PDB entry 7QN8 | electron microscopy, 3.10 A resolution | chains A and K of the 8 polymer chains in the assembly

Chain A:
Protein: Gamma-aminobutyric acid receptor subunit beta-3
From: Homo sapiens
UniProtKB: P28472 (GBRB3_HUMAN); residues -24 to 448 here correspond to UniProt positions 1-473 (UniProt number = residue number + 25)
Amino-acid sequence (473 residues; each row starts with the number of its first residue; numbers below 1 keep their minus sign (Met-24 is residue -24)):
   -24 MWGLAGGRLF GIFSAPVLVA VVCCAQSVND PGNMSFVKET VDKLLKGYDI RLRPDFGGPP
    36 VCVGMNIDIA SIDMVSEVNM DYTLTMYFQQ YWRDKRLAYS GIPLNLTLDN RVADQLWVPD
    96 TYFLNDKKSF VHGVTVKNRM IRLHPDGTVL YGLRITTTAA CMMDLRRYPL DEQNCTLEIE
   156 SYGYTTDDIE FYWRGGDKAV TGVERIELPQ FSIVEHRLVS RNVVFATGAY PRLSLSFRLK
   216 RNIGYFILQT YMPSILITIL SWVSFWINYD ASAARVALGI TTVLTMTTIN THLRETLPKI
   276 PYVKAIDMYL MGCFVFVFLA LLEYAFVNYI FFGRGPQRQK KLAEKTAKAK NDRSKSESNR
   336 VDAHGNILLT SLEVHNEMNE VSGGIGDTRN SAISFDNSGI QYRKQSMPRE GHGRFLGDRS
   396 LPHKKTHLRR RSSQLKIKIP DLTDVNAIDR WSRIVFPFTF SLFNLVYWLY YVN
Not modelled in the structure: -24 to 6, 308-421, 448
Cystine bridges: Cys136-Cys150
Glycans and other covalent adducts: N-acetylglucosamine (NAG) linked to Asn80; glycan linked to Asn149
Residues lining bound ligands: histamine (HSM): Asp43, Tyr62, Gln64
UniProt features mapped onto this chain:
  - binding site (benzamidine): Asp95 to Tyr97, Glu155 to Tyr157, Phe200
  - binding site (4-aminobutanoate): Tyr97, Glu155, Tyr157, Thr202
  - binding site (histamine): Tyr97, Ser156, Tyr157, Thr202
  - glycosylation (N-linked (GlcNAc...) asparagine): Asn8, Asn80, Asn149

Chain K:
Protein: Nanobody Nb25
From: Homo sapiens
Notes: antibody fragment or engineered binder
Amino-acid sequence (121 residues; each row starts with the number of its first residue; note: 389 numbers in that range are skipped by the numbering (no residue carries them; nothing is unmodelled there)):
     1 QVQLVESGGG LVQ
   403 GSLRLSCAAS GHTFNYPIMG WFRQAPGKER EFVGAISWSG GSTSYADSVK DRFTISRDNA
   463 KNTVYLEMNN LKPEDTAVYY CAAKGRYSGG LYYPTNYDYW GQGTQVTV
Cystine bridges: Cys409-Cys483

Chain A / chain K interface:
Pairs across the interface (9):
  Lys173(A) with Tyr447(K); Asp449(K), salt bridge
  Glu179(A) with Ile420(K); Leu493(K)
  Arg180(A) with Gly491(K), hydrogen bond (side chain-backbone); Gly492(K)
  Glu182(A) with Pro419(K); Arg488(K), salt bridge
  Ile188(A) with Ser444(K)
Also at the interface, not in a pair above, chain A (7 interface residues in all): Thr176, Ser187
Also at the interface, not in a pair above, chain K (13 interface residues in all): Ser439, Gly442, Lys452, Tyr494

Summary:
Chain A and chain K form an interface of 7 and 13 residues respectively, with 1 hydrogen bond and 2 salt
bridges. Polar contacts include Lys173(A)-Asp449(K), Glu182(A)-Arg488(K) and Arg180(A)-Gly491(K). Bound to
chain A: histamine. Covalently linked N-acetylglucosamine: at Asn80(A).
Chain A is Gamma-aminobutyric acid receptor subunit beta-3 and chain K is Nanobody Nb25, both from Homo
sapiens; the structure, Cryo-EM structure of human full-length beta3delta GABA(A)R in complex with histamine
and nanobody Nb25, was determined by electron microscopy, deposited together with 7QN5, 7QN6, 7QN7, 7QN9,
7QNA, 7QNB and 3 further entries.
